PDB entry 1OH7 | X-ray diffraction, 2.50 A resolution | chains A and F of the 4 polymer chains in the assembly

[Chain A]
Molecule: DNA mismatch repair protein muts
Source organism: Escherichia coli
Reference sequence: P23909 (MUTS_ECOLI); residue numbers follow UniProt; this construct covers 1-800
Amino-acid sequence (800 residues; each row starts with the number of its first residue):
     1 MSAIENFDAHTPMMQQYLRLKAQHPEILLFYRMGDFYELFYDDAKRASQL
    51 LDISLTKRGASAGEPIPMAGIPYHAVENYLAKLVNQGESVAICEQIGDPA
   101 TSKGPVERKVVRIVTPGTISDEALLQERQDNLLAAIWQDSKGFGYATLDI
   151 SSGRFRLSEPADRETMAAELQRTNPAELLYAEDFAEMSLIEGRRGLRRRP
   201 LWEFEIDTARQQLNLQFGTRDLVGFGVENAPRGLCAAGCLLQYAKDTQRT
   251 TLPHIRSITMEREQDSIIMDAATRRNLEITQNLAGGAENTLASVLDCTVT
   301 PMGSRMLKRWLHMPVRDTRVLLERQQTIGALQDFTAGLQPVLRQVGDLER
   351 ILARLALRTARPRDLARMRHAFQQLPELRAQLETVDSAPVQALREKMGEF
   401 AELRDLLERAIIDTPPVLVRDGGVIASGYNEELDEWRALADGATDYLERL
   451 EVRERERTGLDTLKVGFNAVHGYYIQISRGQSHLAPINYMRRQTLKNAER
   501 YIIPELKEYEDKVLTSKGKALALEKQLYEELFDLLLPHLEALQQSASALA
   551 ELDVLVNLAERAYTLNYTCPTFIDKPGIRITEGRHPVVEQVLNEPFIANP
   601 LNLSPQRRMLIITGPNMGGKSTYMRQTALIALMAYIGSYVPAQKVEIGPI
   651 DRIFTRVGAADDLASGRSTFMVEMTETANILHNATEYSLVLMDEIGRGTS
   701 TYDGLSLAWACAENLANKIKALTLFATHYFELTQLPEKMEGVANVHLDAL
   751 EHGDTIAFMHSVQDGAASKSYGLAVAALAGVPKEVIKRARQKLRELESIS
Not modelled in the structure: 1, 659-669
Metal / ion sites: Mg2+: Ser621 (together with ADP)
Residues lining bound ligands: ADP (adenosine-5'-diphosphate): Val588, Leu592, Pro595, Phe596, Ile597, Asn599, Pro615, Asn616, Met617, Gly618, Gly619, Lys620, Ser621, Thr622, His760
Swiss-Prot annotation at these positions:
  - binding site (ATP): Gly614 to Ser621
From the paper describing this entry:
  - binding site for the 30-nt DNA strand (chain F): Phe36, Glu38
  - mutagenesis - F36A: abolished binding to DNA (citing earlier work)
  - mutagenesis - E38A, E38Q: increased binding to homoduplex DNA (citing earlier work)

[Chain F]
Molecule: 30-nt DNA strand
Sequence (30 nucleotides; each row starts with the number of its first residue):
     1 ATAGGACGCTGACACTGGTGCGTGGCAGCT
Not modelled in the structure: 1-13

[Interface between chain A and chain F]
Residue-residue contacts (27):
  Phe36(A) with DG22(F), stacking on the base; DT23(F), base contact
  Glu38(A) with DG22(F), base contact
  Ile53(A) with DT23(F), phosphate contact
  Ser54(A) with DG22(F), phosphate contact; DT23(F), hydrogen bond to the phosphate
  Thr56(A) with DC21(F), hydrogen bond to the phosphate; DG22(F), sugar contact
  Lys57(A) with DC21(F), sugar contact
  Arg58(A) with DG20(F), base contact
  Met68(A) with DG22(F), base contact
  Gly70(A) with DG22(F), sugar contact; DT23(F), sugar contact
  Pro72(A) with DT23(F), sugar contact; DG24(F), sugar contact
  His74(A) with DG24(F), phosphate contact; DG25(F), sugar contact
  Tyr79(A) with DT23(F), hydrogen bond to the phosphate; DG24(F), hydrogen bond to the phosphate
  Asn468(A) with DA27(F), phosphate contact; DG28(F), hydrogen bond to the phosphate
  Gln493(A) with DG28(F), hydrogen bond to the phosphate
  Leu495(A) with DG28(F), phosphate contact; DC29(F), phosphate contact
  Lys496(A) with DC29(F), hydrogen bond to the phosphate; DT30(F), salt bridge to the phosphate
  Arg500(A) with DG28(F), salt bridge to the phosphate
Also at the interface, not in a pair above, chain A (20 interface residues in all): Ile71, Ala75, Asn497

[Overview]
20 residues of chain A and 10 residues of chain F are in contact; the contacts include 7 hydrogen bonds, 2
salt bridges and 1 aromatic stacking contact. Polar pairs include Ser54(A)-DT23(F), Thr56(A)-DC21(F) and
Tyr79(A)-DT23(F). The paper reports a binding site for the 30-nt DNA strand (chain F) at Phe36(A) and
Glu38(A); E38A and E38Q of chain A increase binding to homoduplex DNA.
Chain A is DNA mismatch repair protein muts (Escherichia coli) and chain F is a 30-nt DNA strand; the
structure, The crystal structure of E. coli muts binding to DNA with a g:g mismatch, was determined by X-ray
diffraction together with 1OH5, 1OH6 and 1OH8 from the same study.
